Entry 6V9T (X-ray diffraction, 2.15 A resolution); this record covers chain AAA.

== Chain AAA ==
Protein: Tudor domain-containing protein 3
Source organism: Homo sapiens
Reference sequence: Q9H7E2 (TDRD3_HUMAN); residue numbers follow UniProt; this construct covers 554-611
Amino-acid sequence (76 residues; numbered 536 to 611; the number before each row is that of its first residue):
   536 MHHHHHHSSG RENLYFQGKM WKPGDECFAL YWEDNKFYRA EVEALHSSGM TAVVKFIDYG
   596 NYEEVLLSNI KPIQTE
Unresolved in the structure: 536-553, 610-611
Differences from the reference sequence: initiating methionine (536); expression tag (537-553)
Residues lining bound ligands: 36X (4-methyl-2,3,4,5,6,7-hexahydrodicyclopenta[b,e]pyridin-8(1H)-imine): Tyr566, Asp569, Tyr573, Phe591, Tyr594, Asn596
Swiss-Prot annotation at these positions:
  - mutagenesis: Glu598 (E598K: Abolishes interaction with dimethylarginine-containing protein motifs and reduces association with mRNA stress granules)
From the paper describing this entry:
  - binding site for 36X: Tyr566
  - mutagenesis - Y566W: increased binding to 36X

== In short ==
Ligands of chain AAA: compound 36X. UniProt lists one mutagenesis site. From the paper: a binding site for 36X
at Tyr566; Y566W increases binding to 36X.
Chain AAA is Tudor domain-containing protein 3 (Homo sapiens); the structure, Tudor domain of TDRD3 in complex
with a small molecule, was determined by X-ray diffraction, deposited together with 7W2P, 7W30, 4QQ6 and 4QQD.
